PDB entry 4ICL | X-ray diffraction, 1.80 A resolution | chains A and B

[Chain A]
Molecule: Reverse transcriptase/ribonuclease H
From: Human immunodeficiency virus type 1
Notes: EC 2.7.7.49, 2.7.7.7, 3.1.26.13; fragment: p66
Reference sequence: P03366 (POL_HV1B1); residues 1-555 here correspond to UniProt positions 600-1154 (UniProt number = residue number + 599)
Amino-acid sequence (557 residues; numbered -1 to 555; the number before each row is that of its first residue; numbers below 1 keep their minus sign (Met-1 is residue -1)):
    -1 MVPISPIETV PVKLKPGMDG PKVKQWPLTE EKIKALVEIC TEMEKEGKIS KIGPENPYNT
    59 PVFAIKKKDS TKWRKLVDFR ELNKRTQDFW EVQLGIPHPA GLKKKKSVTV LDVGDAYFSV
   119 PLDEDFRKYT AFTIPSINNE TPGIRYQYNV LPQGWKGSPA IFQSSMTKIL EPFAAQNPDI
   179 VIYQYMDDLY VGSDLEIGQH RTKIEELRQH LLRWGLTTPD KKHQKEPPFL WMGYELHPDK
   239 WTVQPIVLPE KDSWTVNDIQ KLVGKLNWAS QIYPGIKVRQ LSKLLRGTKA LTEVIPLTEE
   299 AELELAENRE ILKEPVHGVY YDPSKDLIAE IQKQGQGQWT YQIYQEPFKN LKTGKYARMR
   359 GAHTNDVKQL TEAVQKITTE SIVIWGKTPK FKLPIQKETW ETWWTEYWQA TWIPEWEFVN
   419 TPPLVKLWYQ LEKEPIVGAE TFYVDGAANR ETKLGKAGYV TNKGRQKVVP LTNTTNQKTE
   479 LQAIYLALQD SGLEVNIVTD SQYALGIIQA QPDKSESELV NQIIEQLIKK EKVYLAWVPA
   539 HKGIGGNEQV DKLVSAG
Disordered / not traced: 555
Sequence notes: expression tag (-1 to 0); engineered mutation Ala172 (Lys771 in P03366), Ala173 (Lys772 in P03366), Ser280 (Cys879 in P03366)
Bound ions: Mg2+: Asp443, Asp498, Asp549
Ligand contacts:
  - 4-(4-methylpiperazin-1-yl)benzoic acid (14N): Met41, Arg72, Lys73, Gly112, Tyr115, Phe116, Tyr146, Leu149, Pro150, Gln151, Asp185
  - Rilpivirine (T27; 4-{[4-({4-[(E)-2-cyanoethenyl]-2,6-dimethylphenyl}amino)pyrimidin-2-yl]amino}benzonitrile): Pro95, Leu100, Lys101, Lys103, Val106, Val179, Tyr181, Tyr188, Pro225, Phe227, Leu228, Trp229, Leu234, His235, Pro236, Tyr318
What the authors report for this chain:
  - conformationally variable residues (side-chain flip): Gln151
  - binding site for 4-(4-methylpiperazin-1-yl)benzoic acid: Lys73, Tyr115, Phe116, Tyr146, Gln151, Asp185
  - catalytic residues: Asp185 (citing earlier work)

[Chain B]
Molecule: p51 RT
From: Human immunodeficiency virus type 1
Notes: EC 2.7.7.49, 2.7.7.7, 3.1.26.13; fragment: p51
Reference sequence: P03366 (POL_HV1B1); residues 1-428 here correspond to UniProt positions 600-1027 (UniProt number = residue number + 599)
Amino-acid sequence (429 residues; numbered 0 to 428; the number before each row is that of its first residue; numbering starts at 0):
     0 GPISPIETVP VKLKPGMDGP KVKQWPLTEE KIKALVEICT EMEKEGKISK IGPENPYNTP
    60 VFAIKKKDST KWRKLVDFRE LNKRTQDFWE VQLGIPHPAG LKKKKSVTVL DVGDAYFSVP
   120 LDEDFRKYTA FTIPSINNET PGIRYQYNVL PQGWKGSPAI FQSSMTKILE PFKKQNPDIV
   180 IYQYMDDLYV GSDLEIGQHR TKIEELRQHL LRWGLTTPDK KHQKEPPFLW MGYELHPDKW
   240 TVQPIVLPEK DSWTVNDIQK LVGKLNWASQ IYPGIKVRQL SKLLRGTKAL TEVIPLTEEA
   300 ELELAENREI LKEPVHGVYY DPSKDLIAEI QKQGQGQWTY QIYQEPFKNL KTGKYARMRG
   360 AHTNDVKQLT EAVQKITTES IVIWGKTPKF KLPIQKETWE TWWTEYWQAT WIPEWEFVNT
   420 PPLVKLWYQ
Disordered / not traced: 0-4, 215-226
Sequence notes: expression tag (0); engineered mutation Ser280 (Cys879 in P03366)

[Chain A / chain B interface]
Contacting residue pairs (112; chain A residue first):
  Val8(A) with Pro52(B), hydrophobic; Glu53(B)
  Pro9(A) with Glu53(B)
  Gln85(A) with Glu53(B), hydrogen bond (side chain-backbone)
  Asp86(A) with Lys20(B), salt bridge; Pro55(B)
  Phe87(A) with Pro52(B); Pro55(B)
  Trp88(A) with Pro52(B), hydrogen bond (backbone-backbone); Asn54(B); Pro55(B); Tyr56(B); Asn57(B); Thr131(B); Arg143(B)
  Val90(A) with Pro140(B), hydrophobic
  Gly93(A) with Asn137(B)
  Pro95(A) with Asn136(B); Asn137(B)
  His96(A) with Asn136(B), hydrogen bond (backbone-side chain)
  Gly99(A) with Asn136(B); Glu138(B)
  Leu100(A) with Asn136(B); Glu138(B)
  Lys101(A) with Glu138(B), salt bridge
  Ser162(A) with Pro52(B)
  Thr165(A) with Pro140(B)
  Gln373(A) with Glu396(B); Thr397(B), hydrogen bond; Thr400(B); Trp401(B), hydrogen bond
  Thr376(A) with Thr400(B); Trp401(B)
  Thr377(A) with Thr400(B)
  Ile380(A) with Pro25(B), hydrophobic; Leu26(B); Thr27(B)
  Val381(A) with Pro25(B), hydrophobic; Ile135(B); Asn136(B), hydrogen bond (backbone-backbone)
  Ile382(A) with Ile135(B); Asn136(B)
  Trp383(A) with Ile135(B)
  Gly384(A) with Thr27(B); Glu28(B), hydrogen bond (backbone-backbone); Ile135(B)
  Trp402(A) with Lys331(B), hydrogen bond (backbone-side chain); His361(B); Thr362(B); Asp364(B)
  Tyr405(A) with Lys331(B), hydrogen bond (backbone-side chain)
  Trp406(A) with Lys331(B); Val417(B); Asn418(B); Thr419(B); Pro420(B); Pro421(B)
  Gln407(A) with Lys331(B), hydrogen bond (backbone-side chain); Asp364(B); Pro392(B); Ile393(B); Gln394(B), hydrogen bond; Val417(B), hydrogen bond (side chain-backbone)
  Ala408(A) with Lys331(B); Asp364(B); Pro392(B), hydrogen bond (backbone-backbone); Ile393(B)
  Thr409(A) with Asp364(B), hydrogen bond (backbone-side chain); Val365(B)
  Trp410(A) with Thr362(B); Asn363(B); Val365(B), hydrophobic; Trp401(B); Tyr405(B)
  Pro412(A) with Trp401(B), hydrophobic
  Pro433(A) with Asn255(B); Leu289(B), hydrophobic; Thr290(B)
  Val435(A) with Thr290(B)
  Thr439(A) with Lys287(B); Ala288(B); Leu289(B), hydrogen bond (side chain-backbone)
  Tyr441(A) with Val254(B); Gln258(B); Thr286(B); Lys287(B), hydrogen bond (side chain-backbone)
  Val458(A) with Thr286(B)
  Thr459(A) with Thr286(B)
  Asn460(A) with Thr286(B); Lys287(B); Ala288(B)
  Asn494(A) with Leu289(B)
  Val496(A) with Gln258(B); Leu289(B), hydrophobic
  Gln500(A) with Leu422(B)
  Gly504(A) with Pro420(B)
  Gln507(A) with Pro420(B)
  Tyr532(A) with Asn255(B), hydrogen bond; Leu289(B), hydrophobic
  Trp535(A) with Leu422(B)
  Val536(A) with Gln258(B)
  Pro537(A) with Gly262(B); Asn265(B)
  Lys540(A) with Asn265(B); Val276(B); Ser280(B), hydrogen bond (backbone-side chain)
  Gly541(A) with Ser280(B)
  Gly543(A) with Leu283(B), hydrogen bond (backbone-backbone); Gly285(B)
  Gly544(A) with Gly285(B), hydrogen bond (backbone-backbone); Thr286(B)
  Gln547(A) with Gly285(B)
Other interface residues (no listed pair), chain A (64 interface residues in all): Ile94, Ala158, Ile159, Glu169, Met357, Thr369, Thr386, Thr403, Ile434, Ala508, Ala534, Ile542
Other interface residues (no listed pair), chain B (58 interface residues in all): Lys49, Val261, Trp337, Leu368, Lys424, Trp426

[Summary]
64 residues of chain A face 58 of chain B across their interface; the contacts include 20 hydrogen bonds and 2
salt bridges. Among the polar pairs are Asp86(A)-Lys20(B), Lys101(A)-Glu138(B) and Gln85(A)-Glu53(B). From the
paper: the catalytic residue Asp185(A); a binding site for 4-(4-methylpiperazin-1-yl)benzoic acid at Lys73(A),
Tyr115(A) and Phe116(A) among others.
Here chain A is Reverse transcriptase/ribonuclease H and chain B is p51 RT, both from Human immunodeficiency
virus type 1. Entry 4ICL (HIV-1 reverse transcriptase with bound fragment at the incoming dNTP binding site)
was determined by X-ray diffraction together with 4ID5, 4IDK, 4IFV, 4IFY, 4IG0, 4IG3 and 4KFB from the same
study.
